PDB entry 3KLH | X-ray diffraction, 2.90 A resolution | chains B and D of the 6 polymer chains in the assembly

# Chain B
Molecule: p51 RT
From: Human immunodeficiency virus type 1
UniProtKB: P03366 (POL_HV1B1); residues 1-428 here correspond to UniProt positions 600-1027 (UniProt number = residue number + 599)
Sequence (437 residues; each row starts with the number of its first residue):
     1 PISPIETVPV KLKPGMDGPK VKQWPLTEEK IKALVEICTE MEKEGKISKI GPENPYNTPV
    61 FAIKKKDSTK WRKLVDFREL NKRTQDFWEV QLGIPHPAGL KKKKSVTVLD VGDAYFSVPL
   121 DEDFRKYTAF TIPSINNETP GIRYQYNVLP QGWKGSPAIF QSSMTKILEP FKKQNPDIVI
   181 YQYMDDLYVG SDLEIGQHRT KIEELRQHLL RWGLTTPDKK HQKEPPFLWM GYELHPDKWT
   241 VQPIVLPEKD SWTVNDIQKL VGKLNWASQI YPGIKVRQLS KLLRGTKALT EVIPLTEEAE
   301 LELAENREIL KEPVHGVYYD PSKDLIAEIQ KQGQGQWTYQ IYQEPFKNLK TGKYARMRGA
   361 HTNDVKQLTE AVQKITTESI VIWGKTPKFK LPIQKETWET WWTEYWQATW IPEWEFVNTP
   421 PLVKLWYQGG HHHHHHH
Unresolved in the structure: 429-437
Sequence notes: engineered mutation S280 (Cys879 in P03366); expression tag (429-437)
Swiss-Prot annotation at these positions:
  - region: F227 to H235 (RT 'primer grip')
  - motif: W398 to W414 (Tryptophan repeat motif)
  - binding site (Mg(2+)): D110, D185, D186
  - site (Essential for RT p66/p51 heterodimerization): W401, W414

# Chain D
Molecule: monoclonal antibody, light chain
From: Mus musculus
Notes: antibody fragment or engineered binder
Sequence (225 residues; row label = number of the first residue in the row):
     1 QITLKESGPG IVQPSQPFRL TCTFSGFSLS TSGIGVTWIR QPSGKGLEWL ATIWWDDDNR
    61 YNPSLKSRLT VSKDTSNNQA FLNMMTVETA DTAIYYCAQS AITSVTDSAM DHWGQGTSVT
   121 VSSAKTTPPS VYPLAPGSAA QTNSMVTLGC LVKGYFPEPV TVTWNSGSLS SGVHTFPAVL
   181 QSDLYTLSSS VTVPSSTWPS ETVTCNVAHP ASSTKVDKKI VPADC
Disulfide bonds: C22-C97, C150-C205

# Chain B / chain D interface
Residue-residue contacts - 22 pairs, chain B then chain D:
  R199(B) with S32(D)
  Q222(B) with R60(D), hydrogen bond
  K223(B) with W54(D); W55(D); D56(D), salt bridge; D58(D); R60(D)
  P225(B) with V105(D)
  P226(B) with V105(D)
  F227(B) with I102(D), hydrophobic; S104(D); V105(D), hydrogen bond (backbone-backbone); T106(D); S108(D)
  L228(B) with V105(D)
  W229(B) with S32(D); W55(D), hydrophobic; I102(D), hydrophobic
  M230(B) with T103(D); S104(D); V105(D), hydrophobic
  R358(B) with T106(D)
Other interface residues (no listed pair), chain B (11 interface residues in all): H221
Other interface residues (no listed pair), chain D (14 interface residues in all): G33, D107

# Summary
The interface between chain B and chain D involves 11 residues on one side and 14 on the other, with 2
hydrogen bonds and 1 salt bridge. Polar pairs include K223(B)-D56(D), Q222(B)-R60(D) and F227(B)-V105(D). From
UniProt: 3 Mg2+-binding residues on chain B.
Chain B is p51 RT (Human immunodeficiency virus type 1) and chain D is monoclonal antibody, light chain (Mus
musculus); the structure, Crystal structure of AZT-Resistant HIV-1 Reverse Transcriptase crosslinked to
post-translocation AZTMP-Terminated DNA (COMPLEX P), was determined by X-ray diffraction (same publication as
3KLE, 3KLF, 3KLG and 3KLI).
